5B1N - chain A; structure by X-ray diffraction, 1.33 A resolution.

Chain A:
Protein: Osmolarity sensor protein EnvZ
From: Escherichia coli
Notes: EC 2.7.13.3, 2.7.3.-; fragment: DHp domain
UniProtKB: A0A0K5ZMN4 (A0A0K5ZMN4_ECOLX); residues 223-289 here = UniProt positions 223-289
Amino-acid sequence (69 residues; row label = number of the first residue in the row):
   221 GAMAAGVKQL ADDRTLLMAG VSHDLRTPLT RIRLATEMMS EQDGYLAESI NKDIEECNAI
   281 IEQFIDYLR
Unresolved in the structure: 221-230
Construct notes: expression tag (221-222)
What the authors report for this chain:
  - conformationally variable residues (helix shift): Pro248
  - post-translational modification sites: His243 (citing earlier work)
  - mutagenesis - L245A, L249A, R251A, I280A, I281A: decreased catalytic activity
  - mutagenesis - M238A, A239D, S242A, D244A, R246A, E257A, N278A, E282A, I285A, D286A, Y287A, R289A: unchanged catalytic activity
  - mutagenesis - S242A, D244A, P248A: abolished binding to waldiomycin
  - mutagenesis - T247A: decreased binding to waldiomycin
  - mutagenesis - R234A: unchanged binding to Waldiomycin
  - mutagenesis - E257A: unchanged binding to waldiomycin

In short:
From the paper: L245A, L249A and R251A, among others, reduce catalytic activity; a modification site at
His243; 20 substitutions were tested in all.
Chain A is Osmolarity sensor protein EnvZ (Escherichia coli); the structure, DHp domain structure of EnvZ from
Escherichia coli, was determined by X-ray diffraction together with 5B1O from the same study.
